Entry 3ZUN (X-ray diffraction, 2.50 A resolution); this record covers chains B and C of the 3 polymer chains in the assembly.

[Chain B]
Molecule: Transcription elongation factor B polypeptide 1
From: Homo sapiens
UniProt: Q15369 (ELOC_HUMAN); residues 17-112 here = UniProt positions 17-112
Sequence (97 residues; numbered 16 to 112; the number before each row is that of its first residue):
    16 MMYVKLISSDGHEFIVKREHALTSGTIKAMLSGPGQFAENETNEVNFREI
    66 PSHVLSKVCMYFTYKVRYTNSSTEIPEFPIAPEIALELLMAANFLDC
Disordered / not traced: 16, 48-57
Differences from the reference sequence: expression tag (16)

[Chain C]
Molecule: Von hippel-lindau disease tumor suppressor
From: Homo sapiens
Notes: fragment: pvhl54-213, residues 54-213
UniProt: P40337 (VHL_HUMAN); residue numbers follow UniProt; this construct covers 54-213
Sequence (163 residues; row label = number of the first residue in the row):
    51 GSHMEAGRPRPVLRSVNSREPSQVIFCNRSPRVVLPVWLNFDGEPQPYPT
   101 LPPGTGRRIHSYRGHLWLFRDAGTHDGLLVNQTELFVPSLNVDGQPIFAN
   151 ITLPVYTLKERCLQVVRSLVKPENYRRLDIVRSLYEDLEDHPNVQKDLER
   201 LTQERIAHQRMGD
Disordered / not traced: 51-61, 141-146, 205-213
Differences from the reference sequence: expression tag (51-53)
Ligand contacts: ZUN ((4R)-N-[4-(dihydroxyamino)benzyl]-4-hydroxy-1-[(3-methylisoxazol-5-yl)acetyl]-L-prolinamide): Asn67, Arg69, Trp88, Phe91, Tyr98, Pro99, Arg107, Ile109, His110, Ser111, Tyr112, His115, Trp117
Swiss-Prot annotation at these positions:
  - region: Thr157 to Val166 (Interaction with Elongin BC complex)

[Chain B / chain C interface]
Pairs across the interface - 30 pairs, chain B then chain C:
  Tyr76(B) with Tyr156(C), hydrogen bond (side chain-backbone); Thr157(C); Leu158(C), hydrogen bond (side chain-backbone)
  Tyr83(B) with Val155(C)
  Thr84(B) with Val155(C)
  Ser86(B) with Gln132(C), hydrogen bond (backbone-side chain)
  Ser87(B) with Gln132(C)
  Glu89(B) with Arg79(C); Thr152(C)
  Pro91(B) with Leu153(C)
  Glu92(B) with Pro81(C); Arg82(C), salt bridge; Leu153(C); Arg161(C), salt bridge
  Phe93(B) with Leu158(C), hydrophobic; Arg161(C), hydrogen bond (backbone-side chain)
  Ile95(B) with Arg161(C)
  Leu101(B) with Ile180(C), hydrophobic
  Leu103(B) with Cys162(C)
  Leu104(B) with Lys159(C); Cys162(C); Leu163(C), hydrophobic
  Met105(B) with Ile180(C), hydrophobic
  Ala107(B) with Leu158(C), hydrophobic; Lys159(C)
  Asn108(B) with Lys159(C), hydrogen bond; Leu184(C)
  Cys112(B) with Thr157(C); Leu158(C), hydrogen bond (backbone-backbone); Lys159(C), hydrogen bond (backbone-backbone)
Interface residues without a listed pair, chain B (22 interface residues in all): Val73, Tyr79, Lys80, Ile90, Ala100
Interface residues without a listed pair, chain C (20 interface residues in all): Pro154, Val165, Val166, Leu178

[Overview]
22 residues of chain B and 20 residues of chain C are in contact, with 7 hydrogen bonds and 2 salt bridges.
Polar pairs include Glu92(B)-Arg82(C), Glu92(B)-Arg161(C) and Tyr76(B)-Tyr156(C). Chain C binds compound ZUN.
Here chain B is Transcription elongation factor B polypeptide 1 and chain C is Von hippel-lindau disease tumor
suppressor, both from Homo sapiens. Entry 3ZUN (pVHL54-213-EloB-EloC
complex_(2S,4R)-4-hydroxy-1-(2-(3-methylisoxazol- 5-yl)acetyl)-N-(4-nitrobenzyl)pyrrolidine-2-carboxamide
bound) was determined by X-ray diffraction.
